PDB entry 3SFX | X-ray diffraction, 2.00 A resolution | chains A and B

[Chain A]
Molecule: Cryptococcus neoformans protein farnesyltransferase alpha subunit
From: Cryptococcus neoformans
Sequence (349 residues; numbered -12 to 336; the number before each row is that of its first residue; numbers below 1 keep their minus sign (Met-12 is residue -12)):
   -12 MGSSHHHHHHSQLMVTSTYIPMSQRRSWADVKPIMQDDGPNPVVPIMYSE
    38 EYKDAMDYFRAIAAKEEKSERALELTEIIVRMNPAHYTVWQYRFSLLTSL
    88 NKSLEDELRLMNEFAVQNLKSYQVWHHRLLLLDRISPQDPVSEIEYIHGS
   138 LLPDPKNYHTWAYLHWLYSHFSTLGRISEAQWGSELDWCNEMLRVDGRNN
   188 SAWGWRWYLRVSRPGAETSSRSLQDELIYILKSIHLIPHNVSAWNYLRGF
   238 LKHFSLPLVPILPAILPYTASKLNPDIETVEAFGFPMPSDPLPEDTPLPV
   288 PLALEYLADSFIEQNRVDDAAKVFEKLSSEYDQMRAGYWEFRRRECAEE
Not modelled in the structure: -12 to 4, 258-271, 277, 335-336
Ligand contacts: 3FX ((2R)-3-(cyclohexylamino)-2-hydroxypropane-1-sulfonic acid): Phe46, Arg47, Ala50, Ala51, Thr75

[Chain B]
Molecule: Cryptococcus neoformans protein farnesyltransferase beta subunit
From: Cryptococcus neoformans
Sequence (520 residues; numbered 1 to 520; the number before each row is that of its first residue):
     1 MATEFTPSVYSLVSKPLPSNSRPSATLDEQAETEDLISQLFDLTADPNAL
    51 VSEHGKRYSGLRKQEHTQFLASSFFQLPGKFVSLDASRPWLVFWTVHSLD
   101 LLGVALDQGTKDRVVSTLLHFLSPKGGFGGGPANSQIPHLLPTYASVCSL
   151 AIAGNDSSTGGWKDLAAARQSIYEFFMRCKRPDGGFVVCEGGEVDVRGTY
   201 CLLVVATLLDIITPELLHNVDKFVSACQTYEGGFACASFPFPSVVPSTSA
   251 FPTSEPSCRVSMAEAHGGYTSCSLNSHFLLTSVPLPSFPLSIDANAALRW
   301 TVLQQGEPIEGGGFRGRTNKLVDGCYSWWVGGGAPVAEELVRREKSRKVK
   351 KSRIEVFEEEKEGDWEDVPPIPPIFNRVALQEFTLVAAQQDPGSTGGLRD
   401 KPGKRPDQYHTCNNLSGLSIAQHKMSHSPSTVSSNRLKFDASKGLPAVKP
   451 VAPGGGWKNEDERQNARREIWANALGWIEEEGGEIIVGGKDNRINTTTPV
   501 FNILGLRLKPFINYFYCQEN
Not modelled in the structure: 1, 243-254, 350-370, 520
Metal / ion sites: Zn2+: Asp323, Cys325, His410 (together with r115777)
Ligand contacts:
  - 3FX ((2R)-3-(cyclohexylamino)-2-hydroxypropane-1-sulfonic acid), molecule 1: Tyr58, Gly489, Lys490, Asp491
  - 3FX, molecule 2: Arg62, Lys63, Gln64, Glu65
  - 3FX, molecule 3: Ser123, Pro124, Lys125, Ala133, Asn134, Ser135, Gln136, Ile137
  - fpp analog (FII; [(3,7,11-trimethyl-dodeca-2,6,10-trienyloxycarbamoyl)-methyl]-phosphonic acid): Trp90, Leu141, Arg197, His266, Gly268, Tyr269, Cys272, Arg317, Lys320, Tyr326, Trp329, Tyr409
  - r115777 (JAN; 6-[(S)-amino(4-chlorophenyl)(1-methyl-1H-imidazol-5-yl)methyl]-4-(3-chlorophenyl)-1-methylquinolin-2(1h)-one): Leu84, Ser87, Trp90, Trp94, Arg197, Asp323, Cys325, Tyr326, Asp407, Tyr409, His410

[Interface between chain A and chain B]
Residue-residue contacts (163):
  Ile21(A) - Asn134(B)
  Met22(A) - Asn134(B)  hydrogen bond (backbone-side chain)
  Gln23(A) - Arg88(B)
  Gln23(A) - Pro132(B)
  Gln23(A) - Ser135(B)
  Asp24(A) - His120(B)
  Asp24(A) - Pro132(B)
  Asp24(A) - Asn134(B)  hydrogen bond (backbone-side chain)
  Asp25(A) - Arg88(B)  salt bridge
  Asp25(A) - His120(B)
  Gly26(A) - His120(B)
  Asn28(A) - Arg113(B)  hydrogen bond (backbone-side chain)
  Pro29(A) - Arg88(B)
  Pro29(A) - Arg113(B)  hydrogen bond (backbone-side chain)
  Pro29(A) - Thr117(B)
  Val30(A) - Phe74(B)  hydrophobic
  Val30(A) - Arg88(B)  hydrogen bond (backbone-side chain)
  Val30(A) - Val92(B)  hydrophobic
  Val30(A) - Arg113(B)
  Val30(A) - Thr117(B)  hydrogen bond (backbone-side chain)
  Val31(A) - Phe74(B)  hydrogen bond (backbone-backbone)
  Val31(A) - Leu77(B)
  Val31(A) - Arg88(B)  hydrogen bond (backbone-side chain)
  Val31(A) - Leu91(B)  hydrophobic
  Val31(A) - Val92(B)  hydrophobic
  Pro32(A) - Phe74(B)
  Pro32(A) - Phe75(B)
  Pro32(A) - Gln76(B)
  Pro32(A) - Leu77(B)  hydrogen bond (backbone-backbone)
  Pro32(A) - Arg88(B)
  Ile33(A) - Leu77(B)
  Ile33(A) - Pro78(B)
  Ile33(A) - Phe81(B)
  Ile33(A) - Val82(B)
  Ile33(A) - Asp85(B)
  Met34(A) - Gln76(B)  hydrogen bond
  Met34(A) - Leu77(B)  hydrogen bond (backbone-backbone)
  Met34(A) - Gly79(B)
  Tyr35(A) - Asp85(B)  hydrogen bond
  Tyr39(A) - Val82(B)  hydrophobic
  Tyr39(A) - Asp85(B)  hydrogen bond
  Arg47(A) - Asn134(B)
  Arg47(A) - Ser135(B)  hydrogen bond
  Asn70(A) - Val82(B)  hydrogen bond (side chain-backbone)
  Asn70(A) - Ser83(B)
  Asn70(A) - Asp85(B)
  Ala72(A) - Ala86(B)
  His73(A) - Gln136(B)
  Tyr74(A) - Ala86(B)
  Tyr74(A) - Gly129(B)
  Tyr74(A) - Gly130(B)  hydrogen bond (side chain-backbone)
  Tyr74(A) - Gln136(B)
  Tyr74(A) - Ile137(B)  hydrogen bond (side chain-backbone)
  Tyr74(A) - His139(B)
  Tyr74(A) - Cys189(B)  hydrophobic
  Thr75(A) - Ser135(B)
  Thr75(A) - Gln136(B)
  Thr75(A) - Ile137(B)  hydrogen bond (side chain-backbone)
  Gln78(A) - Ile137(B)
  Gln78(A) - Glu190(B)
  Tyr109(A) - Glu193(B)
  His113(A) - Gly191(B)  hydrogen bond (side chain-backbone)
  His113(A) - Gly192(B)
  His113(A) - Glu193(B)
  Leu117(A) - Gly191(B)
  Lys143(A) - Thr26(B)  hydrogen bond
  Lys143(A) - Arg317(B)  hydrogen bond (backbone-side chain)
  Lys143(A) - Asn319(B)  hydrogen bond (side chain-backbone)
  Lys143(A) - Lys320(B)
  Tyr145(A) - Ala235(B)
  Tyr145(A) - Cys236(B)  hydrogen bond (side chain-backbone)
  Tyr145(A) - Ala263(B)
  Tyr145(A) - Glu264(B)  hydrogen bond (side chain-backbone)
  Tyr145(A) - His266(B)
  Tyr145(A) - Tyr269(B)  hydrophobic
  Tyr145(A) - Arg317(B)
  His146(A) - Tyr269(B)
  Ala149(A) - Met262(B)
  Ala149(A) - Ala263(B)  hydrophobic
  His152(A) - Ser261(B)
  His152(A) - Met262(B)  hydrogen bond (side chain-backbone)
  Trp153(A) - Met262(B)  hydrophobic
  Ser156(A) - Phe239(B)
  Ser156(A) - Phe241(B)
  Ser156(A) - Met262(B)
  His157(A) - Phe239(B)
  Ser159(A) - Phe241(B)
  Thr160(A) - Phe239(B)
  Thr160(A) - Phe241(B)
  Thr160(A) - Pro242(B)
  Asp183(A) - Ser24(B)  hydrogen bond
  Asp183(A) - Ala25(B)
  Asp183(A) - Thr26(B)  hydrogen bond
  Arg185(A) - Ser19(B)  hydrogen bond (side chain-backbone)
  Arg185(A) - Arg22(B)  hydrogen bond (side chain-backbone)
  Arg185(A) - Ser24(B)  hydrogen bond
  Arg185(A) - Thr26(B)
  Arg185(A) - Leu27(B)
  Arg185(A) - Asn319(B)
  Asn187(A) - Glu231(B)
  Asn187(A) - Glu264(B)
  Asn187(A) - Thr318(B)
  Ser188(A) - Glu264(B)  hydrogen bond
  Ser188(A) - Arg317(B)
  Trp190(A) - Tyr230(B)
  Gly191(A) - Tyr230(B)
  Trp194(A) - Tyr230(B)  hydrophobic
  Tyr195(A) - Val260(B)  hydrophobic
  Ser199(A) - Val260(B)
  Pro201(A) - Phe241(B)
  Leu223(A) - Arg22(B)
  Ile224(A) - Asn20(B)
  Ile224(A) - Arg22(B)
  Pro225(A) - Asn20(B)
  His226(A) - Pro18(B)
  His226(A) - Asn20(B)  hydrogen bond
  Asn227(A) - Asn319(B)
  Val228(A) - Thr318(B)
  Ser229(A) - Thr318(B)
  Ser229(A) - Asn319(B)  hydrogen bond
  Asn232(A) - Tyr230(B)
  Asn232(A) - Glu231(B)  hydrogen bond
  Asn232(A) - Arg299(B)  hydrogen bond
  Asn232(A) - Thr318(B)
  Tyr233(A) - Tyr230(B)  hydrophobic
  Gly236(A) - Tyr230(B)
  Lys239(A) - Asp293(B)  salt bridge
  Pro280(A) - Asn20(B)
  Glu281(A) - Asn20(B)
  Glu281(A) - Ser21(B)  hydrogen bond (backbone-side chain)
  Asp282(A) - Pro18(B)
  Asp282(A) - Ser19(B)  hydrogen bond
  Asp282(A) - Asn20(B)  hydrogen bond (backbone-backbone)
  Thr283(A) - Asn20(B)  hydrogen bond
  Pro284(A) - Pro18(B)
  Glu292(A) - Arg299(B)  salt bridge
  Gln320(A) - Pro7(B)
  Gln320(A) - Leu12(B)
  Met321(A) - Gln305(B)
  Met321(A) - Gly306(B)
  Met321(A) - Glu307(B)
  Met321(A) - Pro308(B)
  Met321(A) - Gly312(B)
  Met321(A) - Asn376(B)
  Met321(A) - Ala379(B)  hydrophobic
  Arg322(A) - Val302(B)  hydrogen bond (side chain-backbone)
  Arg322(A) - Leu303(B)
  Arg322(A) - Gln305(B)  hydrogen bond (side chain-backbone)
  Arg322(A) - Glu307(B)  salt bridge
  Ala323(A) - Phe5(B)
  Gly324(A) - Phe5(B)  hydrogen bond (backbone-backbone)
  Gly324(A) - Pro372(B)
  Gly324(A) - Pro373(B)
  Tyr325(A) - Arg299(B)
  Tyr325(A) - Val302(B)  hydrophobic
  Tyr325(A) - Pro373(B)
  Tyr325(A) - Ile374(B)
  Glu327(A) - Phe5(B)
  Glu327(A) - Pro372(B)
  Phe328(A) - Ile374(B)  hydrophobic
  Arg331(A) - Ile371(B)
  Arg331(A) - Pro372(B)
  Glu332(A) - Lys345(B)  salt bridge
Interface residues without a listed pair, chain A (84 interface residues in all): Pro27, Met43, Phe46, Met69, Gln110, Trp148, Val182, Asn186, Arg235, Leu289, Ser315, Asp319
Interface residues without a listed pair, chain B (89 interface residues in all): Val9, Leu17, Pro23, Ser73, Leu84, Val114, Ser116, Pro138, Pro142, Cys258, Ala296, Leu298, Val341

[In short]
Chain A and chain B form an interface of 84 and 89 residues respectively, with 42 hydrogen bonds and 5 salt
bridges. Polar contacts include Asp25(A)-Arg88(B), Lys239(A)-Asp293(B) and Glu292(A)-Arg299(B). One compound
3FX molecule is bound between chain A and chain B.
Here chain A is Cryptococcus neoformans protein farnesyltransferase alpha subunit and chain B is Cryptococcus
neoformans protein farnesyltransferase beta subunit, both from Cryptococcus neoformans. Entry 3SFX
(Cryptococcus neoformans protein farnesyltransferase in complex with FPT-II and tipifarnib) was determined by
X-ray diffraction, deposited together with 3Q73, 3Q75, 3Q78, 3Q79, 3Q7A, 3Q7F and 3SFY.
